Entry 8IUY (electron microscopy, 2.90 A resolution); this record covers chains A and C of the 3 polymer chains in the assembly.

Chain A:
Protein: Hemagglutinin
Organism: H7N9 subtype
UniProtKB: A0A2D0Z8H0 (A0A2D0Z8H0_9INFA); residues 2-495 here correspond to UniProt positions 19-512 (UniProt number = residue number + 17)
Sequence (494 residues; row label = number of the first residue in the row):
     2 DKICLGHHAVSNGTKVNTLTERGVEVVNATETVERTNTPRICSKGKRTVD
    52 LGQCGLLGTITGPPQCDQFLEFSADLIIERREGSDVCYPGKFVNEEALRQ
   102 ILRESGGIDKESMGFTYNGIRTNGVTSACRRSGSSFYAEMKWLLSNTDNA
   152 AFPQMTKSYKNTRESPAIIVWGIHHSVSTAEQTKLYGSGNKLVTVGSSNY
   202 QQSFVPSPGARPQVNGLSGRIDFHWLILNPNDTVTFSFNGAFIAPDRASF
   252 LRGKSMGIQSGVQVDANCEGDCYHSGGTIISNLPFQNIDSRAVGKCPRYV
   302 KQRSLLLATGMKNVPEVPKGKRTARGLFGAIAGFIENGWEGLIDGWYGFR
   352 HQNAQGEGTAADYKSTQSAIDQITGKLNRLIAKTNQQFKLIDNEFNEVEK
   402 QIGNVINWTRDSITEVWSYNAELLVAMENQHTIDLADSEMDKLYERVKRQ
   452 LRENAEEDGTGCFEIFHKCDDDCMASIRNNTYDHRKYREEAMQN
Unresolved in the structure: 318-327
Disulfide bonds: C5-C463, C43-C269, C55-C67, C88-C130, C273-C297, C470-C474
Glycans and other covalent adducts: N-acetylglucosamine (NAG) linked to N29, N408, N480

Chain C:
Protein: 1H9 Fab light chain
Organism: Mus musculus
Notes: antibody fragment or engineered binder
Sequence (107 residues; numbered 1 to 107; the number before each row is that of its first residue):
     1 DIQMNQSPSSLSASLGDTITITCHASQNINVWLSWYQQKPGNIPKLLIYK
    51 AFDLHTGVPSRFSGSGSGTGFTLTISSLQPEDIATYYCQQGQTYPFTFGG
   101 GTKLEIK
Disulfide bonds: C23-C88

Chain A / chain C interface:
Residue-residue contacts (11):
  D68(A) with N30(C), hydrogen bond (backbone-side chain); W32(C); Q92(C)
  Q69(A) with N30(C); Q92(C)
  F70(A) with N30(C)
  L71(A) with V31(C), hydrophobic
  R132(A) with W32(C)
  Y138(A) with K50(C)
  R248(A) with V31(C); F52(C)
Other interface residues (no listed pair), chain A (10 interface residues in all): A139, K142, D247
Other interface residues (no listed pair), chain C (7 interface residues in all): D53

Overview:
Chain A and chain C form an interface of 10 and 7 residues respectively; the contacts include 1 hydrogen bond.
The hydrogen-bonded pair is D68(A)-N30(C). N-acetylglucosamine is covalently linked to N29(A), N408(A) and
N480(A).
Chain A is Hemagglutinin (H7N9 subtype) and chain C is 1H9 Fab light chain (Mus musculus); the structure, H7N9
HA-1H9 Fab, was determined by electron microscopy (same publication as 8IUX and 8IUZ).
